PDB entry 7Z8J | electron microscopy, 3.93 A resolution | chains f and m of the 9 polymer chains in the assembly

# Chain f (and m)
Name: Cytoplasmic dynein 1 heavy chain 1
Source organism: Homo sapiens
Notes: chain m of this document is another copy of the same molecule, construct and numbering; everything in this record applies to it too
Reference sequence: Q14204 (DYHC1_HUMAN); residue numbers follow UniProt; this construct covers 1-4646
Sequence (4646 residues; row label = number of the first residue in the row):
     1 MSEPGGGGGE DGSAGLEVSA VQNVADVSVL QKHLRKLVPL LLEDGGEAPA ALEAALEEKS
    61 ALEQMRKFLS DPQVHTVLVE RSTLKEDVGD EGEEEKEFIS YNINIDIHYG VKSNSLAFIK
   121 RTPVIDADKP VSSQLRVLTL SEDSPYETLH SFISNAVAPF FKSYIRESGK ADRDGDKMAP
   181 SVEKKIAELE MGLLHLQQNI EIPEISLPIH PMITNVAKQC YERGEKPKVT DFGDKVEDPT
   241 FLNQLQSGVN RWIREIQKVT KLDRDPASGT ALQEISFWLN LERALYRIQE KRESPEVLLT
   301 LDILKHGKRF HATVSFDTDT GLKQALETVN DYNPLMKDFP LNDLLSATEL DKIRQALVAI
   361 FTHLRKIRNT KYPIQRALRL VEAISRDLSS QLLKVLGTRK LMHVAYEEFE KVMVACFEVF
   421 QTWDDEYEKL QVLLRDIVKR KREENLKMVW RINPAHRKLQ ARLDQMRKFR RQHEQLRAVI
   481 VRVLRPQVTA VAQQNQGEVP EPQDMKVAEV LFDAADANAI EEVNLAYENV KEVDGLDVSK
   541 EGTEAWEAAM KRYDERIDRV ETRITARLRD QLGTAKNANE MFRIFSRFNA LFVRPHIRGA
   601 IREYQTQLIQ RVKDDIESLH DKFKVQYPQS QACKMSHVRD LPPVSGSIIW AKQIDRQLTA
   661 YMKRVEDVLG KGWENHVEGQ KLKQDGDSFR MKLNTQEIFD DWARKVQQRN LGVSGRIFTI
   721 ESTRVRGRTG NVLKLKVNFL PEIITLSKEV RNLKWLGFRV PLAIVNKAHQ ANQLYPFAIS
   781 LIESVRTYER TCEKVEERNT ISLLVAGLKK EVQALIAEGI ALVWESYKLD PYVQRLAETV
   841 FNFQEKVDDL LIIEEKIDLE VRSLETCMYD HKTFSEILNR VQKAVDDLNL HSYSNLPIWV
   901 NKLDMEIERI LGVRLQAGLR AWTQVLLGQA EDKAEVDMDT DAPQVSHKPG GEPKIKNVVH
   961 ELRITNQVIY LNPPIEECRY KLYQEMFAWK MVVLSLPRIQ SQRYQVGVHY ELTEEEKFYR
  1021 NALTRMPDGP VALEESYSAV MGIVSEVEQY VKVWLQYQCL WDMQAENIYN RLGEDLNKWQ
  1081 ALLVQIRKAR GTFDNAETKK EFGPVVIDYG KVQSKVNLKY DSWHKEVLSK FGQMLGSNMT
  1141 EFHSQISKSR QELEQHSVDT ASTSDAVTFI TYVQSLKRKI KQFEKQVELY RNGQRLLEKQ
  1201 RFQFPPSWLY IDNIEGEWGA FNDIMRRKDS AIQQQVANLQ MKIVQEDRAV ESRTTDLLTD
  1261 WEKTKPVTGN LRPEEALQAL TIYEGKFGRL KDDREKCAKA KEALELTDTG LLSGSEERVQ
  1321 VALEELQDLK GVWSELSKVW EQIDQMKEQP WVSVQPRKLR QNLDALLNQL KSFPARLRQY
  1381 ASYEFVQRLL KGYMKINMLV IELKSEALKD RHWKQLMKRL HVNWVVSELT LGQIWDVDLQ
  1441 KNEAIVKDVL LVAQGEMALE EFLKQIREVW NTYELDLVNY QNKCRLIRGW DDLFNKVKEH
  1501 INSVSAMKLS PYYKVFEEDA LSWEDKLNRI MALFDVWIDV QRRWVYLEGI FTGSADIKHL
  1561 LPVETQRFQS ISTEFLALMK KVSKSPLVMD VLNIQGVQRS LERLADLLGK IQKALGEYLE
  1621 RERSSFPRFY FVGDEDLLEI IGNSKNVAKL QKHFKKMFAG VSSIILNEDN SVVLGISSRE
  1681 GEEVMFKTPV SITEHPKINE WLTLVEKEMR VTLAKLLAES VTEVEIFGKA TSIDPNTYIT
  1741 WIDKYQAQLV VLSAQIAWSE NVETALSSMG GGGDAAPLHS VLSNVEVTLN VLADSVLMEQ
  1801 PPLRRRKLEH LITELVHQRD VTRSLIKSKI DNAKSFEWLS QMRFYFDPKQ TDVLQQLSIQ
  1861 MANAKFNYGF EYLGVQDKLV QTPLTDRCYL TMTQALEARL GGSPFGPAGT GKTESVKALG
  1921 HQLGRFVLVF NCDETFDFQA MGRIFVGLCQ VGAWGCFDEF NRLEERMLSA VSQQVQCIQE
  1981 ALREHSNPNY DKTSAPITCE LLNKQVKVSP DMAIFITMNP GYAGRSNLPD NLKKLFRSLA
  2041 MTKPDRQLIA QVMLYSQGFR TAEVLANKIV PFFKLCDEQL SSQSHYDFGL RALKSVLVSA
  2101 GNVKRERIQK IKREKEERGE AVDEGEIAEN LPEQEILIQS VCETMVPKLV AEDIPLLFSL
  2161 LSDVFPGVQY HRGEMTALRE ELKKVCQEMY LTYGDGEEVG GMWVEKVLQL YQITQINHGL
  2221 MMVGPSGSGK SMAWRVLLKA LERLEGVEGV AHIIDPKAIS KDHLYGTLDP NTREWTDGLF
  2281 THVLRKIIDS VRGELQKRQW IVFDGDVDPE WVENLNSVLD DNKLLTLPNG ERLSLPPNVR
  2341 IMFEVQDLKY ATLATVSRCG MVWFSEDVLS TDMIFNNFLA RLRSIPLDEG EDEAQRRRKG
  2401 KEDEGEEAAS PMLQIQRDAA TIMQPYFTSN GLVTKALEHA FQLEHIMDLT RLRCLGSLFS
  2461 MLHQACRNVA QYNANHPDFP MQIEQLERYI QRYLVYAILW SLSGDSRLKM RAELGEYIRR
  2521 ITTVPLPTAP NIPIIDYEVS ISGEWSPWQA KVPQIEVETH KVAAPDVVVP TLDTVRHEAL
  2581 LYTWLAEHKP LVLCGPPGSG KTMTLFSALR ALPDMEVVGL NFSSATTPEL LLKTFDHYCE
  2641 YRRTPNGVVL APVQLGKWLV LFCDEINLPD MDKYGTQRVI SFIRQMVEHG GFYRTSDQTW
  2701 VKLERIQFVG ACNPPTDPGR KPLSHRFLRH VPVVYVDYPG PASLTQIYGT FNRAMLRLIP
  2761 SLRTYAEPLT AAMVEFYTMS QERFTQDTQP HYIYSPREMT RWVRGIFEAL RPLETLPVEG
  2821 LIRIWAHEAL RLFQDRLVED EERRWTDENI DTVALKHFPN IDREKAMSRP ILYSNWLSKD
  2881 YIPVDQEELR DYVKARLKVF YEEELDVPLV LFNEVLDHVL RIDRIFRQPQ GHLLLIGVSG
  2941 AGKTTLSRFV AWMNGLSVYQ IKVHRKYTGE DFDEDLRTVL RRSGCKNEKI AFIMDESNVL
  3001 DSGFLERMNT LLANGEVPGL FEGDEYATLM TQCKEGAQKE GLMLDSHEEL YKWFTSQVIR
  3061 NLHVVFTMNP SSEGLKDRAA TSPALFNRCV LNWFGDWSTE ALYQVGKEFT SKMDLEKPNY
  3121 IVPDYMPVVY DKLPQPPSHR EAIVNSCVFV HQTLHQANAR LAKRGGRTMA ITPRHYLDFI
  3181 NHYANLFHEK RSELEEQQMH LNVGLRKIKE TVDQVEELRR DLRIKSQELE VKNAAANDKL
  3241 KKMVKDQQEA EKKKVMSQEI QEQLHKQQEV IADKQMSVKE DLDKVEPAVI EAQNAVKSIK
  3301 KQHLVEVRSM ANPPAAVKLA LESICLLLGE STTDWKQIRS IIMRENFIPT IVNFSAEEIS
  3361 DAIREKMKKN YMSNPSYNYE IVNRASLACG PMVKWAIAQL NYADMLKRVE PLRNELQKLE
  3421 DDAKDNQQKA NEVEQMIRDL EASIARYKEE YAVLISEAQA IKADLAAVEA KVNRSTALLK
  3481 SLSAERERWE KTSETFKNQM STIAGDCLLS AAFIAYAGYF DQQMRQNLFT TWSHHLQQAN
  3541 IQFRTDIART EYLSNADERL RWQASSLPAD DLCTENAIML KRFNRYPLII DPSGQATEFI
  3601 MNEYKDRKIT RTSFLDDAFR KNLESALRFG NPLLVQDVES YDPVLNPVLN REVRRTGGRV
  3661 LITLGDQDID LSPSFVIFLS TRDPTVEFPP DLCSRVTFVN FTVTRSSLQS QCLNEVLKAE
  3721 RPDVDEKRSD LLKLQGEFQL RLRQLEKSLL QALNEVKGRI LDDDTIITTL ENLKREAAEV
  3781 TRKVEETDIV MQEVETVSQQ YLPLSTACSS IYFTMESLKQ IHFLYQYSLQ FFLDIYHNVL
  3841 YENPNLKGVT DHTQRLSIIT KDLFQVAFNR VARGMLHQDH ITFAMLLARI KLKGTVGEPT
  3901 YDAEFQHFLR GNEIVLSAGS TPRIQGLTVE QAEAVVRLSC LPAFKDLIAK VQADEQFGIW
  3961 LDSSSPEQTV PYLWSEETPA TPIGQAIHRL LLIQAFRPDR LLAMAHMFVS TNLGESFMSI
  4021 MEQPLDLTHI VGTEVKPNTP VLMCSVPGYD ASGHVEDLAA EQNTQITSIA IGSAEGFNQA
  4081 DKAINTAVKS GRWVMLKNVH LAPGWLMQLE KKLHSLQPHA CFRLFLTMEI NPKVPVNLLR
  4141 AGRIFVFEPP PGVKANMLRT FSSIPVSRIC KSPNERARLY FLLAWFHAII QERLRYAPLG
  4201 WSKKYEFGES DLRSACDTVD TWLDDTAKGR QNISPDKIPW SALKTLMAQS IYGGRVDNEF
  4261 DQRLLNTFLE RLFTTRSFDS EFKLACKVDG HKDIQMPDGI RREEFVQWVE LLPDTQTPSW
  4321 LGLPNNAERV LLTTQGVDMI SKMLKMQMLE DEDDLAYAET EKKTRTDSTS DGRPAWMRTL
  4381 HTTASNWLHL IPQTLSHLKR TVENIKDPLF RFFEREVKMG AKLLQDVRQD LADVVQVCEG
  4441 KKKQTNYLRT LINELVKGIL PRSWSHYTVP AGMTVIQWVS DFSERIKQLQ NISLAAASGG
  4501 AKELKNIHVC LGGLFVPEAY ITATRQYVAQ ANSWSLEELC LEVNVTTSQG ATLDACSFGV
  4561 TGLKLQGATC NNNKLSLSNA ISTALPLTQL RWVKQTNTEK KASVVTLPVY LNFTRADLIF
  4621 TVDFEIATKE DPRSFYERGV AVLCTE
Not modelled in the structure: 1-266, 285-327, 488-512, 928-948, 954-972, 1049-4646 (chain m: 1-258, 293-321, 486-512, 721-733, 852-4646)
UniProt features mapped onto this chain:
  - binding site (ATP): Gly-1906 to Thr-1913, Gly-2224 to Ser-2231, Gly-2595 to Thr-2602, Gly-2937 to Thr-2944
  - modified residue: Ser-2 (N-acetylserine), Ser-70 (Phosphoserine), Lys-1125 (N6-acetyllysine), Ser-1230 (Phosphoserine), Lys-3480 (N6-acetyllysine), Ser-4162 (Phosphoserine), Lys-4283 (N6-acetyllysine), Thr-4366 (Phosphothreonine), Ser-4368 (Phosphoserine)
  - natural variant: Glu-94 (E94K: Found in a patient with spinal muscular atrophy; uncertain significance), Lys-129 (K129I: In CDCBM13), Arg-264 (R264L: In SMALED1), His-306 (H306R: In CMT2O and SMALED1), Ile-584 (I584L: In SMALED1), Arg-598 (R598C: In CMT2O and SMALED1), Thr-659 to Met-662 (deletion: In CDCBM13), Lys-671 (K671E: In SMALED1), Pro-776 (P776L: In SMALED1), Tyr-970 (Y970C: In SMALED1), Gly-1132 (G1132E: In SMALED1), Gln-1194 (Q1194R: In CMT2O), 9 further natural variant entries in UniProt

# Chain f / chain m interface
Residue-residue contacts (22; chain f residue first):
  Lys-846(f) with Gln-684(m)
  Asp-886(f) with Lys-624(m)
  Asn-889(f) with Lys-692(m), hydrogen bond (backbone-side chain)
  Leu-890(f) with Asp-685(m); Ser-688(m), hydrogen bond (backbone-side chain); Lys-692(m)
  Gln-1002(f) with Gln-626(m)
  Arg-1003(f) with Lys-624(m)
  Tyr-1004(f) with His-620(m), hydrogen bond; Phe-623(m); Lys-624(m), hydrogen bond; Phe-689(m), hydrophobic; Lys-692(m)
  Gln-1005(f) with Gln-626(m), hydrogen bond (backbone-side chain)
  Val-1006(f) with Phe-623(m); Lys-624(m); Gln-626(m); Tyr-627(m); Trp-650(m), hydrophobic
  Gly-1007(f) with Gln-626(m); Ile-698(m)
  Val-1008(f) with Glu-697(m)
Also at the interface, not in a pair above, chain f (13 interface residues in all): His-891, His-1009
Also at the interface, not in a pair above, chain m (16 interface residues in all): Val-625, Pro-628, Ser-647

# In short
The interface between chain f and chain m involves 13 residues on one side and 16 on the other, with 5
hydrogen bonds. Among the polar pairs are Asn-889(f)/Lys-692(m), Leu-890(f)/Ser-688(m) and
Tyr-1004(f)/His-620(m). Curated annotation (UniProt) lists 32 ATP-binding residues on chain f.
Both chains are Cytoplasmic dynein 1 heavy chain 1 (Homo sapiens). Entry 7Z8J (Cytoplasmic dynein (A2) bound
to BICDR1) was determined by electron microscopy (same publication as 7Z8K and 7Z8L).
